Entry 6U17 (X-ray diffraction, 1.55 A resolution); this record covers chains A and D of the 3 polymer chains in the assembly.

# Chain A
Protein: G/T mismatch-specific thymine DNA glycosylase
Organism: Homo sapiens
Notes: EC 3.2.2.29
UniProtKB: Q13569 (TDG_HUMAN); residue numbers follow UniProt; this construct covers 82-308
Amino-acid sequence (228 residues; each row starts with the number of its first residue):
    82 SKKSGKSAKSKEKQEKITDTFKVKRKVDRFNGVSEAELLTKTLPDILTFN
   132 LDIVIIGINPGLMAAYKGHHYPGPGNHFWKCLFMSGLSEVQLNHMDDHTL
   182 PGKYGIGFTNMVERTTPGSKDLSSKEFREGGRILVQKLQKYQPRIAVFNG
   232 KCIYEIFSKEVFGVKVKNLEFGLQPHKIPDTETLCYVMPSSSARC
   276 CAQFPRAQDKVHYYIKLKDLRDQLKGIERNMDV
Unresolved in the structure: 82-106, 304-308
Modified residues: Cys-276 (S-hydroxycysteine; CSO)
What the authors report for this chain:
  - contacts within the chain: Asp-126/Asn-191 (water-mediated contact), Asn-140/Thr-197
  - mutagenesis - N191A (3750-fold): decreased catalytic activity on caC
  - catalytic residues: Asp-126, Asn-191 (proposed by the authors, not directly observed)
  - conformationally variable residues (loop rearrangement, order/disorder transition): Lys-107 to Lys-122, Pro-153 to Gly-156
  - catalytic residues: Asn-140, Thr-197
  - binding site for the 28-nt DNA strand: Arg-275
  - binding site for the 28-nt DNA strand (chain D): Leu-124, Ala-145, His-151, Tyr-152, Pro-153, Gly-154, Asn-191, Ser-271, Arg-275
  - mutagenesis - N191A: unchanged binding to G caC substrate (citing earlier work)
  - mutagenesis - N191A: unchanged catalytic activity on G fC substrates (citing earlier work)

# Chain D
Molecule: 28-nt DNA strand
Sequence (28 nucleotides; each row starts with the number of its first residue):
     1 AGCTGTCCATCGCTCAXGTACAGAGCTG
Modified residues: 1FC (4-amino-1-(2-deoxy-2-fluoro-5-O-phosphono-beta-D-arabinofuranosyl)-2-oxo-1,2-dihydropyrimidine-5-carboxylic acid) at position 17

# Interface between chain A and chain D
Residue-residue contacts - 45 pairs, chain A then chain D:
  Arg-110(A) / DC15(D)  hydrogen bond to the phosphate
  Arg-110(A) / DA16(D)  salt bridge to the phosphate
  Leu-124(A) / 1FC_17(D)  base contact
  Gly-138(A) / 1FC_17(D)  base contact
  Ile-139(A) / 1FC_17(D)  base contact
  Ile-139(A) / DG18(D)  sugar contact
  Asn-140(A) / 1FC_17(D)  base contact
  Gly-142(A) / 1FC_17(D)  sugar contact
  Leu-143(A) / DA16(D)  phosphate contact
  Ala-145(A) / 1FC_17(D)  base contact
  His-151(A) / 1FC_17(D)  base contact
  Tyr-152(A) / 1FC_17(D)  base contact
  Pro-153(A) / 1FC_17(D)  base contact
  Asn-157(A) / 1FC_17(D)  hydrogen bond to the phosphate
  Asn-191(A) / 1FC_17(D)  base contact
  Pro-198(A) / 1FC_17(D)  sugar contact
  Gly-199(A) / 1FC_17(D)  phosphate contact
  Gly-199(A) / DG18(D)  phosphate contact
  Ser-200(A) / 1FC_17(D)  phosphate contact
  Ser-200(A) / DG18(D)  hydrogen bond to the phosphate
  Lys-201(A) / DG18(D)  base contact
  Lys-201(A) / DT19(D)  base contact
  Gly-231(A) / DT19(D)  phosphate contact
  Lys-232(A) / DT19(D)  hydrogen bond to the phosphate
  Lys-232(A) / DA20(D)  salt bridge to the phosphate
  Cys-233(A) / DT19(D)  hydrogen bond to the phosphate
  Phe-252(A) / DA20(D)  phosphate contact
  Pro-270(A) / DT19(D)  phosphate contact
  Ser-271(A) / 1FC_17(D)  base contact
  Ser-271(A) / DG18(D)  phosphate contact
  Ser-271(A) / DT19(D)  hydrogen bond to the phosphate
  Ser-273(A) / DA16(D)  sugar contact
  Ser-273(A) / 1FC_17(D)  base contact
  Ser-273(A) / DG18(D)  hydrogen bond to the phosphate
  Ala-274(A) / DA16(D)  base contact
  Arg-275(A) / DA16(D)  salt bridge to the phosphate
  Arg-275(A) / DG18(D)  salt bridge to the phosphate
  Cys-276(A) / DG18(D)  base contact
  Cys-276(A) / DT19(D)  sugar contact
  Cys-276(A) / DG18(D)  base contact
  Cys-276(A) / DT19(D)  sugar contact
  Ala-277(A) / DG18(D)  base contact
  Gln-278(A) / DG18(D)  hydrogen bond to the base
  Gln-278(A) / DT19(D)  hydrogen bond to the base
  Gln-278(A) / DA20(D)  hydrogen bond to the sugar
Interface residues without a listed pair, chain A (34 interface residues in all): Pro-141, His-150, Gly-154, Met-269

# Overview
The interface between chain A and chain D involves 34 residues on one side and 6 on the other, with 10
hydrogen bonds and 4 salt bridges. Polar contacts include Gln-278(A)/DG18(D), Gln-278(A)/DT19(D) and
Gln-278(A)/DA20(D). The paper reports catalytic residues Asp-126(A), Asn-191(A) and Asn-140(A) among others;
N191A of chain A reduces catalytic activity on caC.
Chain A is G/T mismatch-specific thymine DNA glycosylase (Homo sapiens) and chain D is a 28-nt DNA strand; the
structure, Human thymine DNA glycosylase bound to DNA with 2'-F-5-carboxyl-dC substrate analog, was determined
by X-ray diffraction, deposited together with 6U15 and 6U16.
